Entry 1TYO (X-ray diffraction, 2.15 A resolution); this record covers chains A and B.

Chain A (and B):
Name: isocitrate dehydrogenase
From: Aeropyrum pernix
Notes: EC 1.1.1.42; chain B of this document is another copy of the same molecule, construct and numbering; everything in this record applies to it too
UniProt: Q9YE81 (Q9YE81_AERPE); numbering as in UniProt (aligned over 1-435)
Sequence (435 residues; row label = number of the first residue in the row):
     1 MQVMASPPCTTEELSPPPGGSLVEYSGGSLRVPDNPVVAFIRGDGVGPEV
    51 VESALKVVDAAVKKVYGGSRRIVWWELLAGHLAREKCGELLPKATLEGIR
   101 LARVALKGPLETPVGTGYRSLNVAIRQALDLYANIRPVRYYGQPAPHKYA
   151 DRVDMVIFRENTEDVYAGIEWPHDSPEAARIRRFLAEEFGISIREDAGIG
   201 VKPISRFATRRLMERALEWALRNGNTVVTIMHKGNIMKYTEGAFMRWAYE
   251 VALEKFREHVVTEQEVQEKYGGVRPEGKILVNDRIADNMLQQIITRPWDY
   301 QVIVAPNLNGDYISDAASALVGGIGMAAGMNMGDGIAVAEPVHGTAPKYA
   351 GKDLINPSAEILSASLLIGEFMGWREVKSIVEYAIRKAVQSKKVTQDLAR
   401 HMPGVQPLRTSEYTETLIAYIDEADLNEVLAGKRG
Unresolved in the structure: 1-5, 433-435 (chain B: 1-6, 431-435)
Disulfide bonds: Cys-9/Cys-87
Small-molecule neighbours: etheno-NADP (ENP): Asp-34, Tyr-66, Ser-69, Arg-70, Gly-373, Trp-374, Arg-375, Glu-376, Val-377
Reported in the primary citation:
  - binding site for etheno-NADP: Tyr-66, Arg-70, Thr-226, Arg-274, Trp-298, Gly-373, Trp-374, Arg-375, Glu-376
  - contacts within the chain: Asp-130/Arg-211, Arg-211/Asp-334
  - self-association interface (contacts with another copy of this molecule); pairs are residue here / residue on that copy: Arg-180/Glu-188 (salt bridge), Phe-184/Phe-184 (pi stacking), Trp-171, Phe-189
  - mutagenesis - C87S, D130N, R211M, R211Q, D334N: decreased stability
  - mutagenesis - E188Q: unchanged stability
  - catalytic residues: Arg-126, Arg-136, Arg-159, Tyr-166, Lys-233 (proposed by the authors, not directly observed)

Interface between chain A and chain B:
Pairs across the interface (125):
  Tyr-118(A) / Asn-235(B)
  Tyr-118(A) / Ile-236(B)  hydrophobic
  Ala-145(A) / Lys-148(B)  hydrogen bond (backbone-side chain)
  Pro-146(A) / His-147(B)  hydrogen bond (backbone-side chain)
  Pro-146(A) / Lys-148(B)  hydrogen bond (backbone-backbone)
  Pro-146(A) / Ile-294(B)
  His-147(A) / Pro-146(B)  hydrogen bond (side chain-backbone)
  His-147(A) / Lys-148(B)
  Lys-148(A) / Ala-145(B)  hydrogen bond (side chain-backbone)
  Lys-148(A) / Pro-146(B)  hydrogen bond (backbone-backbone)
  Lys-148(A) / Lys-148(B)
  Tyr-149(A) / Pro-146(B)  hydrophobic
  Val-165(A) / Met-237(B)  hydrophobic
  Tyr-166(A) / Lys-233(B)
  Tyr-166(A) / Ile-236(B)  hydrophobic
  Glu-170(A) / Ile-236(B)
  Glu-170(A) / Met-237(B)
  Glu-170(A) / Lys-238(B)  hydrogen bond (side chain-backbone)
  Glu-170(A) / Tyr-239(B)  hydrogen bond (side chain-backbone)
  Glu-170(A) / Thr-240(B)
  Trp-171(A) / Phe-189(B)  hydrophobic
  Trp-171(A) / Tyr-239(B)
  Pro-172(A) / Tyr-239(B)
  His-173(A) / Trp-247(B)
  Glu-177(A) / Phe-189(B)
  Arg-180(A) / Phe-184(B)
  Arg-180(A) / Glu-188(B)  salt bridge
  Arg-180(A) / Phe-189(B)
  Ile-181(A) / Phe-184(B)  hydrophobic
  Ile-181(A) / Phe-189(B)  hydrophobic
  Phe-184(A) / Arg-180(B)
  Phe-184(A) / Phe-184(B)  hydrophobic
  Leu-185(A) / Trp-171(B)  hydrophobic
  Glu-188(A) / Arg-180(B)  salt bridge
  Phe-189(A) / Trp-171(B)  hydrophobic
  Phe-189(A) / Glu-177(B)
  Phe-189(A) / Ile-181(B)  hydrophobic
  Ile-191(A) / Ile-169(B)  hydrophobic
  Ile-193(A) / Ile-169(B)  hydrophobic
  Ile-193(A) / Val-201(B)  hydrophobic
  Arg-194(A) / Ser-205(B)
  Arg-194(A) / Phe-207(B)
  Asp-196(A) / Ser-205(B)
  Asp-196(A) / Arg-206(B)  hydrogen bond (backbone-backbone)
  Asp-196(A) / Phe-207(B)  hydrogen bond (side chain-backbone)
  Asp-196(A) / Trp-247(B)
  Ala-197(A) / Ile-204(B)
  Ala-197(A) / Ser-205(B)
  Gly-198(A) / Lys-202(B)
  Gly-198(A) / Pro-203(B)
  Gly-198(A) / Ile-204(B)  hydrogen bond (backbone-backbone)
  Gly-198(A) / Tyr-239(B)
  Gly-198(A) / Thr-240(B)
  Ile-199(A) / Val-201(B)  hydrophobic
  Ile-199(A) / Lys-202(B)
  Ile-199(A) / Thr-240(B)
  Gly-200(A) / Val-201(B)
  Gly-200(A) / Lys-202(B)  hydrogen bond (backbone-backbone)
  Gly-200(A) / Thr-240(B)
  Val-201(A) / Ile-193(B)  hydrophobic
  Val-201(A) / Ile-199(B)  hydrophobic
  Val-201(A) / Gly-200(B)
  Lys-202(A) / Gly-198(B)
  Lys-202(A) / Ile-199(B)
  Lys-202(A) / Gly-200(B)  hydrogen bond (backbone-backbone)
  Pro-203(A) / Gly-198(B)
  Ile-204(A) / Ala-197(B)
  Ile-204(A) / Gly-198(B)  hydrogen bond (backbone-backbone)
  Ser-205(A) / Arg-194(B)
  Ser-205(A) / Asp-196(B)
  Ser-205(A) / Ala-197(B)
  Arg-206(A) / Asp-196(B)  hydrogen bond (backbone-backbone)
  Phe-207(A) / Arg-194(B)
  Phe-207(A) / Asp-196(B)  hydrogen bond (backbone-side chain)
  Lys-233(A) / Tyr-166(B)
  Lys-233(A) / Asp-311(B)  salt bridge
  Lys-233(A) / Tyr-312(B)
  Asn-235(A) / Arg-119(B)
  Ile-236(A) / Arg-119(B)
  Ile-236(A) / Tyr-166(B)  hydrophobic
  Ile-236(A) / Glu-170(B)
  Met-237(A) / Val-165(B)  hydrophobic
  Met-237(A) / Tyr-166(B)  hydrophobic
  Met-237(A) / Glu-170(B)
  Lys-238(A) / Glu-170(B)  hydrogen bond (backbone-side chain)
  Tyr-239(A) / Glu-170(B)  hydrogen bond (backbone-side chain)
  Tyr-239(A) / Trp-171(B)
  Tyr-239(A) / Pro-172(B)
  Tyr-239(A) / Gly-198(B)
  Thr-240(A) / Glu-170(B)
  Thr-240(A) / Gly-198(B)
  Thr-240(A) / Ile-199(B)
  Thr-240(A) / Gly-200(B)
  Trp-247(A) / His-173(B)
  Trp-247(A) / Asp-196(B)
  Ala-286(A) / Tyr-312(B)
  Asp-287(A) / Asp-311(B)
  Asp-287(A) / Asp-315(B)
  Leu-290(A) / Tyr-312(B)  hydrophobic
  Gln-291(A) / Asp-315(B)  hydrogen bond
  Gln-291(A) / Ala-319(B)
  Gln-291(A) / Ile-324(B)
  Ile-294(A) / Pro-146(B)
  Ile-294(A) / Ala-316(B)
  Ile-294(A) / Ala-319(B)
  Ile-294(A) / Leu-320(B)
  Thr-295(A) / Ala-319(B)
  Thr-295(A) / Ile-324(B)
  Asn-309(A) / Tyr-312(B)  hydrogen bond
  Asp-311(A) / Lys-233(B)  salt bridge
  Asp-311(A) / Asp-287(B)
  Tyr-312(A) / Lys-233(B)
  Tyr-312(A) / Ala-286(B)
  Tyr-312(A) / Leu-290(B)
  Tyr-312(A) / Asn-309(B)  hydrogen bond
  Tyr-312(A) / Tyr-312(B)  hydrophobic
  Asp-315(A) / Asp-287(B)
  Asp-315(A) / Gln-291(B)  hydrogen bond (backbone-side chain)
  Ala-316(A) / Ile-294(B)
  Ala-319(A) / Gln-291(B)
  Ala-319(A) / Ile-294(B)  hydrophobic
  Ala-319(A) / Thr-295(B)
  Leu-320(A) / Ile-294(B)
  Ile-324(A) / Gln-291(B)
  Ile-324(A) / Thr-295(B)
Other interface residues (no listed pair), chain A (60 interface residues in all): Glu-163, Ile-169, Leu-308, Ser-318
Other interface residues (no listed pair), chain B (61 interface residues in all): Tyr-149, Glu-163, Leu-185, Ile-191, Asn-288, Leu-308, Ser-318

Overview:
60 residues of chain A face 61 of chain B across their interface, with 22 hydrogen bonds and 4 salt bridges.
Among the polar pairs are Arg-180(A)/Glu-188(B), Lys-233(A)/Asp-311(B) and Ala-145(A)/Lys-148(B). From the
paper: catalytic residues Arg-126(A), Arg-136(A) and Arg-159(A) among others; C87S, D130N and R211M of chain
A, among others, reduce stability; 6 substitutions were tested in all.
Chain A and chain B are both isocitrate dehydrogenase (Aeropyrum pernix); the structure, Isocitrate
Dehydrogenase from the hyperthermophile Aeropyrum pernix in complex with etheno-NADP, was determined by X-ray
diffraction together with 1XKD and 1XGV from the same study.
